Entry 1KB9 (X-ray diffraction, 2.30 A resolution); this record covers chains A and H of the 11 polymer chains in the assembly.

[Chain A]
Name: Ubiquinol-cytochrome C reductase complex core protein I
Source organism: Saccharomyces cerevisiae
Notes: EC 1.10.2.2
Reference sequence: P07256 (UQCR1_YEAST); residues 27-457 here correspond to UniProt positions 24-454 (UniProt number = residue number - 3)
Amino-acid sequence (431 residues; each row starts with the number of its first residue):
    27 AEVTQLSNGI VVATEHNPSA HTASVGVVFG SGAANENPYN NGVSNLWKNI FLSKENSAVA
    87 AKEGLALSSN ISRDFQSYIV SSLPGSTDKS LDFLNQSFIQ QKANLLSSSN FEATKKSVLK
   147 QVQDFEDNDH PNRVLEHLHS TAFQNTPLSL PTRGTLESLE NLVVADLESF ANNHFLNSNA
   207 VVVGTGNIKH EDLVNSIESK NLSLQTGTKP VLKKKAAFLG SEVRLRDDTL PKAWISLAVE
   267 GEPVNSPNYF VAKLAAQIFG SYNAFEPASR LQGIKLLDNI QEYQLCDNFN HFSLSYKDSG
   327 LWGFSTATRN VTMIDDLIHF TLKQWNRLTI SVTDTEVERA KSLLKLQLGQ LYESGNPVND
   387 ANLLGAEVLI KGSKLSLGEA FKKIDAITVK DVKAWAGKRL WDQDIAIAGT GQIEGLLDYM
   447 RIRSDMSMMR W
Differences from the reference sequence: conflict Asp-153 (Glu150 in P07256)
Small-molecule neighbours: 1,2-diacyl-sn-glycero-3-phoshocholine (PCF): Ser-450, Ser-453, Met-455
What the authors report for this chain:
  - binding site for 1,2-diacyl-sn-glycero-3-phoshocholine: Ser-450

[Chain H]
Name: Ubiquinol-cytochrome C reductase complex ubiquinone-binding protein qp-C
Source organism: Saccharomyces cerevisiae
Notes: EC 1.10.2.2
Reference sequence: P08525 (UCRQ_YEAST); residues 2-94 here = UniProt positions 2-94
Amino-acid sequence (93 residues; each row starts with the number of its first residue):
     2 GPPSGKTYMG WWGHMGGPKQ KGITSYAVSP YAQKPLQGIF HNAVFNSFRR FKSQFLYVLI
    62 PAGIYWYWWK NGNEYNEFLY SKAGREELER VNV

[Chain A / chain H interface]
Residue-residue contacts (35; chain A residue first):
  Leu-245(A) / Ala-33(H)  hydrophobic
  Gly-246(A) / Val-29(H)
  Gly-246(A) / Ser-30(H)  hydrogen bond (backbone-backbone)
  Ser-247(A) / Ala-28(H)
  Glu-248(A) / Tyr-27(H)
  Glu-248(A) / Ala-28(H)  hydrogen bond (backbone-backbone)
  Val-249(A) / Thr-25(H)
  Val-249(A) / Ser-26(H)
  Val-249(A) / Tyr-27(H)  hydrophobic
  Arg-250(A) / Ile-24(H)
  Arg-250(A) / Thr-25(H)
  Arg-250(A) / Ser-26(H)  hydrogen bond (backbone-backbone)
  Leu-251(A) / Thr-25(H)
  Arg-252(A) / Gln-21(H)  hydrogen bond
  Arg-252(A) / Ile-24(H)
  Asp-253(A) / Gln-21(H)
  Asp-253(A) / Lys-22(H)  salt bridge
  Asp-254(A) / Pro-19(H)
  Asp-254(A) / Lys-20(H)
  Asp-254(A) / Gln-21(H)  hydrogen bond (backbone-backbone)
  Thr-255(A) / Lys-22(H)
  Val-337(A) / Gly-14(H)
  Thr-338(A) / Trp-13(H)
  Thr-338(A) / His-15(H)
  Asp-428(A) / Tyr-32(H)
  Asp-430(A) / Ser-30(H)  hydrogen bond
  Asp-430(A) / Tyr-32(H)
  Glu-440(A) / Trp-12(H)
  Glu-440(A) / Trp-13(H)
  Glu-440(A) / Gly-14(H)  hydrogen bond (side chain-backbone)
  Glu-440(A) / His-15(H)  hydrogen bond (side chain-backbone)
  Glu-440(A) / Met-16(H)  hydrogen bond (side chain-backbone)
  Tyr-445(A) / Ser-30(H)
  Met-446(A) / Pro-31(H)
  Arg-449(A) / Tyr-32(H)
Other interface residues (no listed pair), chain A (22 interface residues in all): Gln-170, Gly-441, Leu-443
Other interface residues (no listed pair), chain H (20 interface residues in all): Gly-23

[Summary]
22 residues of chain A and 20 residues of chain H are in contact; the contacts include 9 hydrogen bonds and 1
salt bridge. Polar pairs include Asp-253(A)/Lys-22(H), Arg-252(A)/Gln-21(H) and Asp-430(A)/Ser-30(H). Chain A
binds 1,2-diacyl-sn-glycero-3-phoshocholine. From the paper: a binding site for
1,2-diacyl-sn-glycero-3-phoshocholine at Ser-450(A).
Chain A is Ubiquinol-cytochrome C reductase complex core protein I and chain H is Ubiquinol-cytochrome C
reductase complex ubiquinone-binding protein qp-C, both from Saccharomyces cerevisiae; the structure, Yeast
cytochrome BC1 complex, was determined by X-ray diffraction.
